5OK9 - chains A and E of the 4 polymer chains in the assembly; structure by X-ray diffraction, 2.35 A resolution.

Chain A (and E):
Name: 14-3-3 protein sigma, Heat shock protein beta-6
Organism: Homo sapiens
Notes: chain E of this document is another copy of the same molecule, construct and numbering; everything in this record applies to it too
UniProtKB: chimeric construct of P31947, O14558: residues 1-231 from P31947 (1433S_HUMAN) positions 1-231 (same numbers); residues 236-243 from O14558 positions 12-19 (UniProt number = residue number - 224)
Sequence (246 residues; numbered -2 to 243; the number before each row is that of its first residue; numbers below 1 keep their minus sign (Gly-2 is residue -2)):
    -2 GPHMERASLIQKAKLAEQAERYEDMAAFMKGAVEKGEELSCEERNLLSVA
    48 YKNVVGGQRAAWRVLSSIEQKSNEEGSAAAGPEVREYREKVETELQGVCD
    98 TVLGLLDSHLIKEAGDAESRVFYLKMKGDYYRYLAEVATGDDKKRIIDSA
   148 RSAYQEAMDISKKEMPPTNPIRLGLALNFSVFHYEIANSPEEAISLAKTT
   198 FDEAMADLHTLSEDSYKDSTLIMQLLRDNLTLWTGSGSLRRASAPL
Not modelled in the structure: -2, 71-77 (chain E: -2, 72-76)
Modified positions: Ser240 (phosphoserine; SEP)
Differences from the reference sequence: expression tag (-2 to 0); engineered mutation Ala75 (Glu in P31947), Ala76 (Glu in P31947), Ala77 (Lys in P31947); linker (232-235)
Curated features (UniProtKB/Swiss-Prot):
  - site (Interaction with phosphoserine on interacting protein): Arg56, Arg129
  - modified residue (Phosphoserine): Ser5, Ser74, Ser240

Interface between chain A and chain E:
Contacting residue pairs (77; chain A residue first):
  Ser45(A) with Leu243(E)
  Lys49(A) with Ser240(E); Ala241(E), hydrogen bond (side chain-backbone)
  Arg56(A) with Arg237(E); Arg238(E); Ser240(E)
  Arg60(A) with Arg237(E)
  Lys122(A) with Leu243(E)
  Arg129(A) with Arg238(E); Ser240(E)
  Tyr130(A) with Ser240(E)
  Glu133(A) with Arg238(E), salt bridge
  Gly171(A) with Ala241(E)
  Leu174(A) with Ala239(E); Ser240(E); Ala241(E)
  Asn175(A) with Ser240(E); Ala241(E), hydrogen bond (side chain-backbone)
  Val178(A) with Arg238(E); Ala239(E)
  Glu182(A) with Arg238(E), salt bridge
  Phe198(A) with Gln221(E)
  Met202(A) with Gln221(E)
  Leu205(A) with Tyr213(E); Thr217(E)
  His206(A) with Glu210(E); Lys214(E)
  Leu208(A) with Tyr213(E)
  Glu210(A) with His206(E), salt bridge; Leu208(E); Tyr213(E)
  Tyr213(A) with Leu205(E), hydrophobic; Tyr213(E), hydrogen bond (side chain-backbone); Thr217(E)
  Lys214(A) with His206(E)
  Thr217(A) with Leu205(E); Thr217(E)
  Ile219(A) with Pro242(E)
  Gln221(A) with Phe198(E); Met202(E)
  Leu222(A) with Ala239(E), hydrophobic; Ser240(E); Pro242(E)
  Asn226(A) with Arg238(E); Ala239(E), hydrogen bond (side chain-backbone)
  Leu229(A) with Gly234(E); Leu236(E); Arg238(E)
  Ser235(A) with Leu229(E)
  Leu236(A) with Leu229(E)
  Arg237(A) with Arg56(E); Arg60(E)
  Arg238(A) with Arg56(E); Arg129(E); Glu133(E), salt bridge; Val178(E); Glu182(E), salt bridge; Asn226(E); Leu229(E)
  Ala239(A) with Leu174(E); Val178(E); Leu222(E), hydrophobic; Asn226(E), hydrogen bond (backbone-side chain)
  Ser240(A) with Lys49(E); Arg56(E); Arg129(E); Tyr130(E); Leu174(E); Asn175(E); Leu222(E)
  Ala241(A) with Gly171(E); Leu174(E); Asn175(E), hydrogen bond (backbone-side chain)
  Pro242(A) with Ile219(E); Leu222(E)
  Leu243(A) with Ser45(E); Lys122(E)
Also at the interface, not in a pair above, chain A (44 interface residues in all): Asn42, Phe119, Ser209, Leu218, Met220, Arg224, Asp225, Trp230
Also at the interface, not in a pair above, chain E (43 interface residues in all): Phe119, Leu218, Met220, Arg224, Asp225, Trp230, Ser235
Interface features reported in the paper:
  - pairs named by the authors: Tyr213(A)-Tyr213(E), Gln221(A)-Gln221(E)
  - interface residues, chain A: Lys49(A), Arg56(A), Arg129(A), Tyr130(A), Asn175(A), Asn226(A)

In short:
The interface between chain A and chain E involves 44 residues on one side and 43 on the other; the contacts
include 6 hydrogen bonds and 5 salt bridges. Among the polar pairs are Glu133(A)-Arg238(E),
Glu182(A)-Arg238(E) and Glu210(A)-His206(E). The authors report contacts between Tyr213(A) and Tyr213(E) and
Gln221(A) and Gln221(E). The paper reports interface residues Lys49(A), Arg56(A) and Arg129(A) among others.
Chain A and chain E are both 14-3-3 protein sigma, Heat shock protein beta-6 (Homo sapiens); the structure,
CH1 chimera of human 14-3-3 sigma with the HSPB6 phosphopeptide in a conformation with swapped
phosphopeptides, was determined by X-ray diffraction together with 5OKF, 5OM0 and 5OMA from the same study.
